7CGN - chains J and K of the 12 polymer chains in the assembly; structure by electron microscopy, 4.30 A resolution (low resolution: residue-level contacts below are approximate; hydrogen-bond / salt-bridge calls are withheld).

== Chain J (and K) ==
Protein: Outer membrane lipid asymmetry maintenance protein MlaD
Organism: Escherichia coli (strain K12)
Notes: chain K of this document is another copy of the same molecule, construct and numbering; everything in this record applies to it too
UniProt: A0A6D2XU65 (A0A6D2XU65_ECOLI); residue numbers follow UniProt; this construct covers 1-183
Chain sequence (183 residues; numbered 1 to 183; the number before each row is that of its first residue):
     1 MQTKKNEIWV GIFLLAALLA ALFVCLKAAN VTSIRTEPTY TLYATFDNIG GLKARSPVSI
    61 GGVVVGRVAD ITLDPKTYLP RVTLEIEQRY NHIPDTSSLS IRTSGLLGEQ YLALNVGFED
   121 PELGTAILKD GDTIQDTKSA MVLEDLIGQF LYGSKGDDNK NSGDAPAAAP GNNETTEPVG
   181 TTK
Disordered / not traced: 1-3, 31-35, 153-183

== Interface between chain J and chain K ==
Contacting residue pairs (16; chain J residue first):
  Asn48(J) - Gly61(K)
  Ile49(J) - Gly61(K)
  Gly50(J) - Gly61(K)
  Gly50(J) - Gly62(K)
  Lys76(J) - His92(K)
  Tyr78(J) - Arg89(K)
  Tyr78(J) - Tyr90(K)
  Tyr78(J) - Asn91(K)
  Tyr78(J) - His92(K)
  Tyr78(J) - Ile93(K)
  Leu107(J) - Gly105(K)
  Val142(J) - Arg102(K)
  Glu144(J) - Met141(K)
  Asp145(J) - Arg102(K)
  Asp145(J) - Lys138(K)
  Leu151(J) - Leu146(K)
Also at the interface, not in a pair above, chain J (14 interface residues in all): Leu73, Pro75, Thr77, Leu79
Also at the interface, not in a pair above, chain K (15 interface residues in all): Val63, Ser100, Phe118

== In short ==
14 residues of chain J and 15 residues of chain K are in contact.
Both chains are Outer membrane lipid asymmetry maintenance protein MlaD (Escherichia coli (strain K12)). Entry
7CGN (The overall structure of the MlaFEDB complex in ATP-bound EQtall conformation (Mutation of E170Q on
MlaF)) was determined by electron microscopy (same publication as 7CGE and 7CH0).
